Entry 8P1U (electron microscopy, 3.30 A resolution); this record covers chains D and E of the 5 polymer chains in the assembly.

# Chain D
Protein: Cell division protein FtsB
Source organism: Pseudomonas aeruginosa
Reference sequence: Q9HXZ6 (FTSB_PSEAE); residue numbers follow UniProt; this construct covers 1-94
Amino-acid sequence (94 residues; row label = number of the first residue in the row):
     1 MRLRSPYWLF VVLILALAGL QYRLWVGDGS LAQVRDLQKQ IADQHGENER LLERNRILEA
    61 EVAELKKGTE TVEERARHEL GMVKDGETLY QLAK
Not modelled in the structure: 1-5, 93-94

# Chain E
Protein: Cell division protein FtsQ
Source organism: Pseudomonas aeruginosa
Reference sequence: G3XDA7 (FTSQ_PSEAE); residue numbers follow UniProt; this construct covers 1-287
Amino-acid sequence (287 residues; row label = number of the first residue in the row):
     1 MNGVLLRHQQ PGGLGRAPRK PMPRGASRLV AKEPLSVRLP KADFSFLKYL AWPLLLAVLG
    61 YGAYRGAEYI LPYADRPIAK VSVEGDLSYI SQRAVQQRIS PYLAASFFTI DLAGMRGQLE
   121 QMPWIAHAEV RRVWPDQVVI RLDEQLPIAR WGDEALLNNQ GQAFTPKELA NYEHLPRLHG
   181 PQRAQQQVMQ QYQLLSQLLR PLGFSIARLE MSDRGGWALT TAQGVEIQIG RDHVVDKIRR
   241 FVSIYDKALK DQISNIARID LRYPNGLAVA WREPVTPATV ATASAVQ
Not modelled in the structure: 1-171, 271-287

# Chain D / chain E interface
Pairs across the interface - 38 pairs, chain D then chain E:
  Glu-53(D) / Arg-183(E)  salt bridge
  Arg-56(D) / Arg-183(E)
  Arg-56(D) / Asp-213(E)  salt bridge
  Ile-57(D) / Asp-213(E)
  Ile-57(D) / Arg-214(E)
  Ile-57(D) / Arg-231(E)
  Ala-60(D) / Asp-213(E)
  Glu-61(D) / Arg-214(E)
  Glu-61(D) / Arg-231(E)  salt bridge
  Glu-64(D) / Arg-214(E)
  Thr-71(D) / Arg-214(E)  hydrogen bond
  Glu-73(D) / Arg-262(E)  salt bridge
  Glu-74(D) / Arg-214(E)  salt bridge
  Glu-74(D) / Gly-230(E)
  Glu-74(D) / Arg-231(E)  hydrogen bond (side chain-backbone)
  Glu-74(D) / Arg-262(E)
  Arg-77(D) / Asp-260(E)  salt bridge
  Arg-77(D) / Arg-262(E)
  Arg-77(D) / Tyr-263(E)  hydrogen bond
  Arg-77(D) / Ala-268(E)
  His-78(D) / Arg-262(E)  hydrogen bond (backbone-backbone)
  His-78(D) / Pro-264(E)
  Gly-81(D) / Tyr-263(E)
  Met-82(D) / Tyr-263(E)  hydrogen bond (backbone-side chain)
  Val-83(D) / Tyr-263(E)
  Glu-87(D) / Val-269(E)
  Thr-88(D) / Leu-267(E)
  Thr-88(D) / Val-269(E)  hydrogen bond (backbone-backbone)
  Leu-89(D) / Tyr-263(E)
  Leu-89(D) / Leu-267(E)
  Tyr-90(D) / Ile-244(E)  hydrophobic
  Tyr-90(D) / Leu-249(E)  hydrophobic
  Tyr-90(D) / Gly-266(E)
  Tyr-90(D) / Leu-267(E)  hydrogen bond (backbone-backbone)
  Tyr-90(D) / Val-269(E)  hydrophobic
  Leu-92(D) / Arg-240(E)
  Leu-92(D) / Ile-244(E)  hydrophobic
  Leu-92(D) / Asn-265(E)
Other interface residues (no listed pair), chain D (23 interface residues in all): Leu-52, Glu-70, Lys-84, Gln-91
Other interface residues (no listed pair), chain E (20 interface residues in all): Pro-181, Ser-212, Arg-258

# Summary
The interface between chain D and chain E involves 23 residues on one side and 20 on the other, with 7
hydrogen bonds and 6 salt bridges. Polar contacts include Glu-53(D)/Arg-183(E), Arg-56(D)/Asp-213(E) and
Glu-61(D)/Arg-231(E).
Here chain D is Cell division protein FtsB and chain E is Cell division protein FtsQ, both from Pseudomonas
aeruginosa. Entry 8P1U (Structure of divisome complex FtsWIQLB) was determined by electron microscopy.
